Entry 5S5O (X-ray diffraction, 2.30 A resolution); this record covers chains A and F of the 6 polymer chains in the assembly.

# Chain A
Name: Tubulin alpha-1B chain
From: Bos taurus
Reference sequence: P81947 (TBA1B_BOVIN); residue numbers follow UniProt; this construct covers 1-451
Sequence (451 residues; numbered 1 to 451; the number before each row is that of its first residue):
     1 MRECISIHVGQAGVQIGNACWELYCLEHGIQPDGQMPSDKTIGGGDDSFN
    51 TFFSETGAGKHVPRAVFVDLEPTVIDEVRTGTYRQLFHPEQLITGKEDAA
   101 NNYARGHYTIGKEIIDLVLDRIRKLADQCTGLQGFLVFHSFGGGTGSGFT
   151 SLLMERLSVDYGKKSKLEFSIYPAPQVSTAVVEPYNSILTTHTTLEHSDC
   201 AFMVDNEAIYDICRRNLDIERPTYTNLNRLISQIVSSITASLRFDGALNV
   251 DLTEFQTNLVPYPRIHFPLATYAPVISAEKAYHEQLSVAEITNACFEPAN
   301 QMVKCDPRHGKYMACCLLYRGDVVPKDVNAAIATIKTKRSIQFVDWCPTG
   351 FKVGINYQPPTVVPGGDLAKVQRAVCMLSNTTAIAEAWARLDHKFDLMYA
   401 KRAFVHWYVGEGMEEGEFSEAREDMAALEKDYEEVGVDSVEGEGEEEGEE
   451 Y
Not modelled in the structure: 439-451
Metal / ion sites: Ca2+: Asp-39, Thr-41, Gly-44, Glu-55
Residues lining bound ligands: GTP (guanosine-5'-triphosphate): Gly-10, Gln-11, Ala-12, Gln-15, Ile-16, Asp-69, Asp-98, Ala-99, Ala-100, Asn-101, Ser-140, Gly-142, Gly-143, Gly-144, Thr-145, Gly-146, Ile-171, Pro-173, Val-177, Ser-178, Glu-183, Asn-206, Tyr-224, Leu-227, Asn-228, Ile-231

# Chain F
Name: Tubulin-Tyrosine Ligase
From: Gallus gallus
Reference sequence: E1BQ43 (E1BQ43_CHICK); residues 1-378 here = UniProt positions 1-378
Sequence (384 residues; row label = number of the first residue in the row):
     1 MYTFVVRDENSSVYAEVSRLLLATGQWKRLRKDNPRFNLMLGERNRLPFG
    51 RLGHEPGLVQLVNYYRGADKLCRKASLVKLIKTSPELSESCTWFPESYVI
   101 YPTNLKTPVAPAQNGIRHLINNTRTDEREVFLAAYNRRREGREGNVWIAK
   151 SSAGAKGEGILISSEASELLDFIDEQGQVHVIQKYLEKPLLLEPGHRKFD
   201 IRSWVLVDHLYNIYLYREGVLRTSSEPYNSANFQDKTCHLTNHCIQKEYS
   251 KNYGRYEEGNEMFFEEFNQYLMDALNTTLENSILLQIKHIIRSCLMCIEP
   301 AISTKHLHYQSFQLFGFDFMVDEELKVWLIEVNGAPACAQKLYAELCQGI
   351 VDVAISSVFPLADTGQKTSQPTSIFIKLHHHHHH
Not modelled in the structure: 106-124, 152-158, 363-370, 383-384
Sequence notes: expression tag (379-384)
Metal / ion sites: Mg2+: Glu-331 (together with AMP-PCP)
Residues lining bound ligands: AMP-PCP (ACP; phosphomethylphosphonic acid adenylate ester): Lys-74, Pro-95, Ile-148, Lys-150, Gln-183, Lys-184, Tyr-185, Leu-186, Lys-198, Asp-200, Arg-202, Arg-222, His-239, Leu-240, Thr-241, Asn-242, Asp-318, Met-320, Ile-330, Glu-331, Asn-333

# Interface between chain A and chain F
Contacting residue pairs (19; chain A residue first):
  Gln-176(A) with Pro-56(F)
  Glu-207(A) with His-54(F), salt bridge
  Glu-297(A) with His-306(F)
  Pro-298(A) with Leu-307(F), hydrophobic
  Lys-304(A) with His-54(F)
  Asp-306(A) with Arg-66(F)
  Arg-308(A) with Pro-300(F), hydrogen bond (side chain-backbone); Ala-301(F), hydrogen bond (side chain-backbone); Ile-302(F); Ser-303(F), hydrogen bond (side chain-backbone)
  His-309(A) with Arg-66(F), hydrogen bond (side chain-backbone); Gly-67(F); Ala-301(F)
  Ser-340(A) with Ala-301(F)
  Glu-386(A) with Arg-66(F), salt bridge
  Arg-390(A) with Gly-50(F); His-54(F), hydrogen bond
  His-393(A) with Arg-51(F)
  Glu-433(A) with Arg-46(F), salt bridge
Interface residues without a listed pair, chain A (16 interface residues in all): Pro-175, Cys-305, Lys-338
Interface residues without a listed pair, chain F (16 interface residues in all): Gly-53, Glu-299, His-308

# In short
The chain A/chain F interface involves 16 residues from each chain, with 5 hydrogen bonds and 3 salt bridges.
Among the polar pairs are Glu-207(A)/His-54(F), Glu-386(A)/Arg-66(F) and Glu-433(A)/Arg-46(F). Bound to chain
A: GTP. Ligands of chain F: AMP-PCP. Asp-39(A), Thr-41(A), Gly-44(A) and Glu-55(A) coordinate Ca2+.
Here chain A is Tubulin alpha-1B chain (Bos taurus) and chain F is Tubulin-Tyrosine Ligase (Gallus gallus).
Entry 5S5O (Tubulin-Z27682767-complex) was determined by X-ray diffraction together with 5S4L, 5S4M, 5S4N,
5S4O, 5S4P, 5S4Q and 52 further entries from the same study.
